PDB entry 6XRT | electron microscopy, 3.90 A resolution | chains F and L of the 8 polymer chains in the assembly

# Chain F
Name: Envelope glycoprotein gp160
From: Human immunodeficiency virus 1
Reference sequence: Q2N0S6 (Q2N0S6_9HIV1); the construct lacks a stretch of the UniProt sequence and is renumbered around it, so the offset changes along the chain: 31-141 = UniProt 30-140; 150-185 = UniProt 141-176; 188-309 = UniProt 187-308; 312-321 = UniProt 309-318; 2 more segments
Sequence (476 residues; numbered 31 to 508 plus 11 insertion-coded residues; 13 numbers in that range are skipped by the numbering (no residue carries them; nothing is unmodelled there); the number before each row is that of its first residue; a row labelled like 185A-185J holds insertion residues (185A, then the next letters in order)):
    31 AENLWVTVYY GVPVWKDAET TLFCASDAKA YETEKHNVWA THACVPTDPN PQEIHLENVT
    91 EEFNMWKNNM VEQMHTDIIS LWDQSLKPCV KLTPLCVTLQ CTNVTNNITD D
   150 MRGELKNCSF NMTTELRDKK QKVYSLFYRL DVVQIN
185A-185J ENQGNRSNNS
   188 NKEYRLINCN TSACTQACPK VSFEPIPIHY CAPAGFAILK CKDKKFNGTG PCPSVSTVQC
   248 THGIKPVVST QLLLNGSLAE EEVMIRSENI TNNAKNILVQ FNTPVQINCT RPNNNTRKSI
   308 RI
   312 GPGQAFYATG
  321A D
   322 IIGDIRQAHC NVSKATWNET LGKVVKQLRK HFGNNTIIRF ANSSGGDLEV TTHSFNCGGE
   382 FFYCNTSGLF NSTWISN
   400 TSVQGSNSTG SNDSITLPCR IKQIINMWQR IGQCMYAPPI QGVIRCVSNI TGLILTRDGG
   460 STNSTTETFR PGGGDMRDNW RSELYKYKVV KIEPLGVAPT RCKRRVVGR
Not modelled in the structure: 31, 59-65, 185A-185J, 400-410, 507-508
Disulfides: Cys54-Cys74, Cys119-Cys205, Cys126-Cys196, Cys131-Cys157, Cys201-Cys433, Cys218-Cys247, Cys228-Cys239, Cys296-Cys331, Cys378-Cys445, Cys385-Cys418
Covalent attachments: N-acetylglucosamine (NAG) linked to Asn88, Asn133, Asn156, Asn197, Asn234, Asn276, Asn295, Asn301, Asn332, Asn339, Asn355, Asn363, Asn386, Asn392, Asn448; glycan linked to Asn160, Asn262
Sequence notes: conflict Cys201 (Ile200 in Q2N0S6), Asn332 (Thr330 in Q2N0S6), Cys433 (Ala430 in Q2N0S6), Cys501 (Ala498 in Q2N0S6)
What the authors report for this chain:
  - post-translational modification sites: Asn160
  - mutagenesis - R166G (>100-fold), R166K (5-fold), R166S (>100-fold), R166T (>100-fold): decreased binding to mature rhesus bNAb mAbs

# Chain L
Name: VRC01.23 Light Chain
From: Macaca mulatta
Sequence (105 residues; each row starts with the number of its first residue; note: 2 numbers in that range are skipped by the numbering (no residue carries them; nothing is unmodelled there); a row labelled like 27A-27B holds insertion residues (27A, then the next letters in order)):
     1 QFVLTQPPS
    11 VSGAPGQTVT ISCTGRS
27A-27B SN
    28 FGGHYVQWYQ QLPGTAPRLV IFENDRRPSG VSDRFSGSQS GASASLTITG LQSEDEADYY
    88 CQCYDSS
    96 VLFGRGTRLT
Disulfides: Cys23-Cys88

# Chain F / chain L interface
Residue-residue contacts - 6 pairs, chain F then chain L:
  Gln130(F) - Ser56(L)
  Asn160(F) - Arg53(L)
  Lys168(F) - Glu50(L)  salt bridge
  Lys168(F) - Asp52(L)  salt bridge
  Lys169(F) - Arg53(L)
  Lys171(F) - Ser56(L)  hydrogen bond

# In short
5 residues of chain F and 4 residues of chain L are in contact, with 1 hydrogen bond and 2 salt bridges. Among
the polar pairs are Lys168(F)-Glu50(L), Lys168(F)-Asp52(L) and Lys171(F)-Ser56(L). From the paper: R166G,
R166K and R166S of chain F, among others, reduce binding to mature rhesus bNAb mAbs; a modification site at
Asn160(F).
Chain F is Envelope glycoprotein gp160 (Human immunodeficiency virus 1) and chain L is VRC01.23 Light Chain
(Macaca mulatta); the structure, Cryo-EM structure of SHIV-elicited RHA1.V2.01 in complex with HIV-1 Env BG505
DS-SOSIP.664, was determined by electron microscopy (same publication as 6XCJ).
